5H74 - chains C and D of the 6 polymer chains in the assembly; structure by X-ray diffraction, 2.60 A resolution.

# Chain C
Protein: Tubulin alpha-1B chain
Organism: Sus scrofa
Reference sequence: Q2XVP4 (TBA1B_PIG); residues 1-450 here = UniProt positions 1-450
Chain sequence (450 residues; row label = number of the first residue in the row):
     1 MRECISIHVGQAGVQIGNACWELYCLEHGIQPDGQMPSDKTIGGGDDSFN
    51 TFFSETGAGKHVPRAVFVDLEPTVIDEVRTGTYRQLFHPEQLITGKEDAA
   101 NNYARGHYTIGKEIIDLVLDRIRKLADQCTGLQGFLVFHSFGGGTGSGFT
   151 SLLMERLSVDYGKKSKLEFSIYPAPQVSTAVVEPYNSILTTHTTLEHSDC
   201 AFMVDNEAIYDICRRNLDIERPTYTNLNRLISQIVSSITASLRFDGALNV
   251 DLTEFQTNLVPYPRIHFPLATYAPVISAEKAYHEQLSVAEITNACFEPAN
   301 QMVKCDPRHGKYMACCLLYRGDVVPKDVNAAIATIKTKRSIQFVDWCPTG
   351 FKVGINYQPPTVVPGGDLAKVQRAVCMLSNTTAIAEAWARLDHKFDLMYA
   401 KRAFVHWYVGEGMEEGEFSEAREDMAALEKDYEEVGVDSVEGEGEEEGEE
Not modelled in the structure: 441-450
Metal / ion sites: Ca2+: D39, T41, G44, E55
Ligand contacts:
  - 7LG ((2S,4R)-4-[[2-[(1R,3R)-1-acetyloxy-3-[hexyl-[(2S,3S)-3-methyl-2-[[(2R)-1-methylpiperidin-2-yl]carbonylamino]pentanoyl]amino]-4-methyl-pentyl]-1,3-thiazol-4-yl]carbonylamino]-5-(4-fluorophenyl)-2-methyl-pentanoic acid): A247, L248, V250, P325, V328, N329, I332, F351, V353, I355
  - GTP (guanosine-5'-triphosphate): G10, Q11, A12, Q15, I16, D69, D98, A99, A100, N101, S140, G142, G143, G144, T145, G146, I171, P173, V177, S178, T179, E183, N206, Y224, L227, N228, I231

# Chain D
Protein: Tubulin beta-2B chain
Organism: Bos taurus
Reference sequence: Q6B856 (TBB2B_BOVIN); residues 1-445 here = UniProt positions 1-445
Chain sequence (445 residues; each row starts with the number of its first residue):
     1 MREIVHIQAGQCGNQIGAKFWEVISDEHGIDPTGSYHGDSDLQLERINVY
    51 YNEATGNKYVPRAILVDLEPGTMDSVRSGPFGQIFRPDNFVFGQSGAGNN
   101 WAKGHYTEGAELVDSVLDVVRKESESCDCLQGFQLTHSLGGGTGSGMGTL
   151 LISKIREEYPDRIMNTFSVMPSPKVSDTVVEPYNATLSVHQLVENTDETY
   201 CIDNEALYDICFRTLKLTTPTYGDLNHLVSATMSGVTTCLRFPGQLNADL
   251 RKLAVNMVPFPRLHFFMPGFAPLTSRGSQQYRALTVPELTQQMFDSKNMM
   301 AACDPRHGRYLTVAAIFRGRMSMKEVDEQMLNVQNKNSSYFVEWIPNNVK
   351 TAVCDIPPRGLKMSATFIGNSTAIQELFKRISEQFTAMFRRKAFLHWYTG
   401 EGMDEMEFTEAESNMNDLVSEYQQYQDATADEQGEFEEEEGEDEA
Not modelled in the structure: 277-283, 432-445
Metal / ion sites: Mg2+: E69 (together with GTP)
Ligand contacts:
  - 7LG ((2S,4R)-4-[[2-[(1R,3R)-1-acetyloxy-3-[hexyl-[(2S,3S)-3-methyl-2-[[(2R)-1-methylpiperidin-2-yl]carbonylamino]pentanoyl]amino]-4-methyl-pentyl]-1,3-thiazol-4-yl]carbonylamino]-5-(4-fluorophenyl)-2-methyl-pentanoic acid): Q11, Q15, P173, K174, V175, S176, D177, Y208, T219, P220, T221, Y222, G223, L225, R276
  - GTP (guanosine-5'-triphosphate): G10, Q11, C12, Q15, I16, D67, E69, A97, G98, N99, S138, G140, G141, G142, T143, G144, S145, V169, P171, V175, S176, E181, N204, L207, Y222, L225, N226

# Chain C / chain D interface
Pairs across the interface (56; chain C residue first):
  Q11(C) - Q245(D)  hydrogen bond
  K96(C) - R2(D)
  E97(C) - R2(D)  salt bridge
  E97(C) - C129(D)
  E97(C) - R162(D)  salt bridge
  D98(C) - D249(D)
  D98(C) - K252(D)  salt bridge
  A100(C) - R251(D)
  A100(C) - K252(D)
  A100(C) - V255(D)
  N101(C) - K252(D)
  R105(C) - R251(D)
  P175(C) - N347(D)
  S178(C) - K350(D)  hydrogen bond
  T179(C) - Q245(D)
  T179(C) - L246(D)
  T179(C) - N256(D)  hydrogen bond (backbone-side chain)
  A180(C) - N256(D)
  A180(C) - K350(D)
  V181(C) - N256(D)  hydrogen bond (backbone-side chain)
  V181(C) - I345(D)  hydrophobic
  V181(C) - N347(D)
  V181(C) - K350(D)
  V182(C) - V255(D)  hydrophobic
  Y210(C) - D327(D)
  E220(C) - S322(D)
  E220(C) - K324(D)
  R221(C) - M323(D)
  R221(C) - K324(D)
  R221(C) - D327(D)  salt bridge
  Y224(C) - Q245(D)
  K394(C) - P346(D)
  K394(C) - N347(D)  hydrogen bond
  L397(C) - W344(D)
  L397(C) - P346(D)  hydrophobic
  M398(C) - W344(D)  hydrogen bond (backbone-backbone)
  M398(C) - P346(D)
  K401(C) - F260(D)
  K401(C) - W344(D)
  K401(C) - T429(D)  hydrogen bond (side chain-backbone)
  R402(C) - F260(D)
  A403(C) - P259(D)
  A403(C) - F260(D)  hydrophobic
  F404(C) - V255(D)
  F404(C) - N256(D)
  F404(C) - V258(D)
  F404(C) - P259(D)  hydrogen bond (backbone-backbone)
  F404(C) - T312(D)
  F404(C) - I345(D)  hydrophobic
  H406(C) - V258(D)
  H406(C) - P259(D)  hydrogen bond (side chain-backbone)
  H406(C) - F260(D)
  H406(C) - P261(D)
  W407(C) - A254(D)  hydrophobic
  W407(C) - V255(D)  hydrophobic
  W407(C) - V258(D)  hydrogen bond (side chain-backbone)
Also at the interface, not in a pair above, chain C (28 interface residues in all): V405, E411
Also at the interface, not in a pair above, chain D (32 interface residues in all): D128, L130, E343, N348, A428, A430

# Summary
The interface between chain C and chain D involves 28 residues on one side and 32 on the other; the contacts
include 10 hydrogen bonds and 4 salt bridges. Among the polar pairs are E97(C)-R2(D), E97(C)-R162(D) and
D98(C)-K252(D).
Here chain C is Tubulin alpha-1B chain (Sus scrofa) and chain D is Tubulin beta-2B chain (Bos taurus). Entry
5H74 (Crystal structure of T2R-TTL-14b complex) was determined by X-ray diffraction.
